Entry 7C80 (electron microscopy, 3.70 A resolution); this record covers chains A and C of the 6 polymer chains in the assembly.

# Chain A
Molecule: VP1
Source organism: Echovirus E30
Chain sequence (292 residues; each row starts with the number of its first residue):
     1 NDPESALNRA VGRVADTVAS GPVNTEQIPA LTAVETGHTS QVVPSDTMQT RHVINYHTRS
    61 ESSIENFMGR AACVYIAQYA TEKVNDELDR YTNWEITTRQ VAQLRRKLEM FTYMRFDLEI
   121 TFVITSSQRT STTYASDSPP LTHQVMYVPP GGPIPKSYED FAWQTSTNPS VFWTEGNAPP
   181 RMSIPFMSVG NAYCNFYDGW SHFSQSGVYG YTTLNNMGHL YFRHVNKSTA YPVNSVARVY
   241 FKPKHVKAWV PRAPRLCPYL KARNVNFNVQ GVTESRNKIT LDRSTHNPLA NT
Unresolved in the structure: 1-8, 285-292
Ligand contacts: sphingosine (SPH): I96, T97, T98, F116, L118, I120, V145, M146, Y147, P169, S170, V171, M182, I184, M187, Y193, C194, N195, L214, N215, M217, L220

# Chain C
Molecule: VP3
Source organism: Echovirus E30
Chain sequence (238 residues; row label = number of the first residue in the row):
     1 GLPTMNTPGS TQFLTSDDFQ SPSAMPQFDV TPEIQIPGQV RNLMEIAEVD SVVPVNNTEG
    61 HVNSMEAYRI PVRPQTSSGE QVFGFQLQPG HDSVLKHTLL GEILNYYANW SGSMKLTFMY
   121 CGAAMATGKF LIAYSPPGAG VPGSRRDAML GTHVIWDVGL QSSCVLCVPW ISQTNYRYVT
   181 SDAYTDAGYI TCWYQTSIVT PPDIPTTSTI LCFVSACNDF SVRLLRDTPF ITQQALFQ

# Chain A / chain C interface
Contacting residue pairs (167):
  V14(A) with D219(C); F220(C); S221(C)
  A15(A) with N218(C), hydrogen bond (backbone-backbone); D219(C)
  A30(A) with C164(C); V165(C), hydrogen bond (backbone-backbone)
  L31(A) with S163(C); C164(C), hydrophobic
  T32(A) with S162(C); S163(C), hydrogen bond (backbone-backbone); V165(C)
  A33(A) with S163(C)
  V34(A) with D50(C); T117(C); M119(C), hydrophobic; S163(C); F213(C), hydrophobic
  E35(A) with M119(C); S162(C), hydrogen bond
  T39(A) with E48(C); V49(C); D50(C)
  S40(A) with K115(C), hydrogen bond (backbone-side chain); V165(C)
  V42(A) with K115(C); C167(C); C217(C)
  P44(A) with S113(C); C167(C), hydrophobic
  M48(A) with T152(C); C167(C); P169(C), hydrophobic
  N55(A) with D219(C)
  H57(A) with S111(C); N175(C), hydrogen bond; Y176(C); S221(C)
  T58(A) with S221(C)
  R59(A) with N42(C); M44(C); E48(C), salt bridge; N218(C); F220(C), hydrogen bond (side chain-backbone)
  E61(A) with Y107(C), hydrogen bond (backbone-side chain); V222(C)
  S62(A) with N42(C), hydrogen bond; L43(C), hydrogen bond (backbone-backbone); Y107(C); V222(C)
  S63(A) with R41(C), hydrogen bond (side chain-backbone); N42(C)
  I64(A) with V40(C); R41(C); N42(C)
  N66(A) with L225(C)
  F67(A) with L43(C), hydrophobic; Y106(C), hydrophobic; Y107(C); L225(C), hydrophobic
  R70(A) with S16(C)
  A71(A) with F13(C), hydrophobic; T15(C), hydrogen bond (backbone-backbone)
  V74(A) with L236(C)
  Y75(A) with L236(C), hydrophobic
  I76(A) with L236(C)
  Q100(A) with Q233(C); F237(C), hydrogen bond (backbone-backbone); Q238(C), hydrogen bond
  V101(A) with Q233(C)
  A102(A) with I231(C); Q233(C); F237(C), hydrophobic
  Q103(A) with D227(C); I231(C)
  R106(A) with E102(C); Y106(C), hydrogen bond; I231(C)
  K107(A) with Y106(C)
  M110(A) with Y106(C), hydrophobic
  F111(A) with V40(C), hydrophobic; L43(C), hydrophobic; I46(C), hydrophobic
  R115(A) with T31(C), hydrogen bond (side chain-backbone); E33(C)
  T121(A) with F13(C)
  Y147(A) with M25(C), hydrophobic
  P169(A) with A24(C); M25(C), hydrophobic
  A178(A) with T11(C)
  R181(A) with F13(C); D17(C), salt bridge; F19(C); S21(C); P22(C)
  M182(A) with P22(C); A24(C), hydrophobic
  S183(A) with S21(C); P22(C), hydrogen bond (backbone-backbone); S23(C), hydrogen bond (backbone-side chain); A24(C), hydrogen bond (backbone-backbone)
  I184(A) with A24(C), hydrophobic
  P185(A) with F28(C), hydrophobic
  F186(A) with F28(C)
  M187(A) with M25(C), hydrophobic; F28(C), hydrophobic
  S188(A) with T31(C)
  V189(A) with T31(C)
  G190(A) with T31(C)
  N191(A) with T31(C); P32(C), hydrogen bond (side chain-backbone); I34(C)
  K242(A) with D17(C), salt bridge
  K244(A) with S21(C), hydrogen bond
  K247(A) with E33(C), salt bridge
  A248(A) with Q39(C); V40(C), hydrogen bond (backbone-backbone)
  W249(A) with I36(C), hydrogen bond (side chain-backbone); G38(C); Q39(C)
  V250(A) with P37(C); G38(C), hydrogen bond (backbone-backbone)
  P251(A) with G38(C); V40(C), hydrophobic; I46(C), hydrophobic
  P254(A) with L99(C); E102(C)
  L256(A) with H97(C)
  Y259(A) with F237(C), hydrophobic
  K261(A) with Q238(C)
  A262(A) with F237(C)
  G271(A) with V62(C); N63(C)
  V272(A) with V62(C), hydrogen bond (backbone-backbone); Y68(C); H97(C)
  T273(A) with P54(C); N57(C); V62(C); S93(C); H97(C)
  E274(A) with N57(C); S93(C)
  S275(A) with N57(C), hydrogen bond (side chain-backbone); T58(C); E59(C), hydrogen bond (side chain-backbone)
  R276(A) with V55(C), hydrogen bond (side chain-backbone); N57(C), hydrogen bond (backbone-side chain); T58(C); E59(C); G84(C), hydrogen bond (side chain-backbone); F85(C)
  K278(A) with T58(C)
  I279(A) with V55(C); N56(C); T58(C); V82(C); F83(C); G84(C), hydrogen bond (backbone-backbone)
  T280(A) with Q81(C)
  L281(A) with Q81(C); F85(C); V141(C), hydrophobic
  R283(A) with V141(C); P142(C)
  S284(A) with A139(C); V141(C)
Other interface residues (no listed pair), chain A (89 interface residues in all): T17, Q41, V43, T47, R99, Y113, E119, P179, A192, Y240, L260, R263, N277
Other interface residues (no listed pair), chain C (93 interface residues in all): D18, V30, P71, Q86, V94, K96, G143, W156, Q161, R223, L224, T228, F230

# Summary
89 residues of chain A face 93 of chain C across their interface, with 31 hydrogen bonds and 4 salt bridges.
Polar pairs include R59(A)-E48(C), R181(A)-D17(C) and K242(A)-D17(C). Sphingosine is bound between chain A and
chain C.
Chain A is VP1 and chain C is VP3, both from Echovirus E30; the structure, E30 F-particle in complex with
4B10, was determined by electron microscopy (same publication as 7CMK and 7C81).
